Entry 8F2U (electron microscopy, 3.53 A resolution); this record covers chains G and I of the 12 polymer chains in the assembly.

Chain G:
Name: COMM domain-containing protein 7
From: Homo sapiens
UniProtKB: Q86VX2 (COMD7_HUMAN); numbering as in UniProt (aligned over 1-200)
Chain sequence (200 residues; each row starts with the number of its first residue):
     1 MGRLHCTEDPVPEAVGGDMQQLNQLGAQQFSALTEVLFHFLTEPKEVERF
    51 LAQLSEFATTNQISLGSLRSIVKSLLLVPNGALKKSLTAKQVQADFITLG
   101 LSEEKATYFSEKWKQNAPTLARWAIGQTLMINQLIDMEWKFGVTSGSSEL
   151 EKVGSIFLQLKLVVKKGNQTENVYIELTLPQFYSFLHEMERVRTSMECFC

Chain I:
Name: COMM domain-containing protein 9
From: Homo sapiens
UniProtKB: Q9P000 (COMD9_HUMAN); residue numbers follow UniProt; this construct covers 1-198
Chain sequence (198 residues; numbered 1 to 198; the number before each row is that of its first residue):
     1 MAALTAEHFAALQSLLKASSKDVVRQLCQESFSSSALGLKKLLDVTCSSL
    51 SVTQEEAEELLQALHRLTRLVAFRDLSSAEAILALFPENFHQNLKNLLTK
   101 IILEHVSTWRTEAQANQISLPRLVDLDWRVDIKTSSDSISRMAVPTCLLQ
   151 MKIQEDPSLCGDKPSISAVTVELSKETLDTMLDGLGRIRDQLSAVASK

Chain G / chain I interface:
Pairs across the interface (66):
  Leu83(G) with Ser138(I)
  Lys84(G) with Ser138(I); Ile139(I); Ser140(I), hydrogen bond (backbone-backbone)
  Gln127(G) with Ser138(I)
  Thr128(G) with Lys133(I); Ser136(I), hydrogen bond
  Leu129(G) with Glu172(I)
  Met130(G) with Lys133(I); Glu172(I)
  Ile131(G) with Glu172(I), hydrogen bond (backbone-side chain)
  Asn132(G) with Thr170(I), hydrogen bond (side chain-backbone); Val171(I); Glu172(I), hydrogen bond (backbone-backbone)
  Gln133(G) with Glu172(I)
  Leu134(G) with Glu172(I); Leu173(I), hydrophobic; Thr177(I); Met181(I), hydrophobic
  Met137(G) with Met181(I), hydrophobic
  Trp139(G) with Ile188(I)
  Ser147(G) with Phe73(I); Gln117(I), hydrogen bond
  Ser148(G) with Phe73(I)
  Glu149(G) with Arg69(I); Phe73(I); Ala113(I); Gln117(I)
  Leu150(G) with Ala72(I); Phe73(I); Ala113(I), hydrophobic; Gln114(I)
  Glu151(G) with Phe73(I), hydrogen bond (backbone-backbone); Arg74(I), salt bridge
  Lys152(G) with Arg110(I)
  Val153(G) with Gln114(I)
  Gln159(G) with Leu120(I)
  Leu162(G) with Met151(I), hydrophobic
  Val164(G) with Val171(I), hydrophobic
  Tyr174(G) with Pro121(I)
  Ile175(G) with Pro121(I); Leu123(I)
  Glu176(G) with Ser119(I); Leu120(I); Pro121(I), hydrogen bond (backbone-backbone); Arg122(I), salt bridge; Leu123(I), hydrogen bond (backbone-backbone)
  Leu177(G) with Leu123(I), hydrophobic
  Leu179(G) with Leu192(I), hydrophobic
  Gln181(G) with Leu123(I), hydrogen bond (side chain-backbone)
  Phe182(G) with Leu185(I), hydrophobic
  Tyr183(G) with Arg189(I)
  Phe185(G) with Leu126(I), hydrophobic; Leu185(I), hydrophobic
  Leu186(G) with Leu185(I); Arg189(I)
  Glu188(G) with Trp128(I), hydrogen bond
  Met189(G) with Leu182(I), hydrophobic
  Arg191(G) with Trp128(I)
  Val192(G) with Trp128(I), hydrophobic
  Arg193(G) with Leu178(I); Leu182(I)
  Met196(G) with Pro145(I); Ser174(I); Lys175(I)
  Phe199(G) with Ala143(I), hydrophobic
Other interface residues (no listed pair), chain G (48 interface residues in all): Lys85, Ser86, Ala124, Ile125, Phe141, Val173, Glu190, Ser195, Cys200
Other interface residues (no listed pair), chain I (49 interface residues in all): Val124, Val130, Asp137, Arg141, Met142, Cys147, Leu148, Leu149, Ile153, Asp179, Gly184, Gly186

In short:
Chain G and chain I form an interface of 48 and 49 residues respectively; the contacts include 11 hydrogen
bonds and 2 salt bridges. Among the polar pairs are Glu151(G)-Arg74(I), Glu176(G)-Arg122(I) and
Thr128(G)-Ser136(I).
Here chain G is COMM domain-containing protein 7 and chain I is COMM domain-containing protein 9, both from
Homo sapiens. Entry 8F2U (Human CCC complex) was determined by electron microscopy (same publication as 8ESD,
8ESE and 8F2R).
